8VWI - chains G and H of the 36 polymer chains in the assembly; structure by electron microscopy, 4.71 A resolution (low resolution: residue-level contacts below are approximate; hydrogen-bond / salt-bridge calls are withheld).

Chain G (and H):
Name: Capsid-associated protein VP80
From: Autographa californica multiple nucleopolyhedrovirus
Notes: chain H of this document is another copy of the same molecule, construct and numbering; everything in this record applies to it too
Reference sequence: Q00733 (VP80_NPVAC); residues 1-691 here = UniProt positions 1-691
Sequence (691 residues; row label = number of the first residue in the row):
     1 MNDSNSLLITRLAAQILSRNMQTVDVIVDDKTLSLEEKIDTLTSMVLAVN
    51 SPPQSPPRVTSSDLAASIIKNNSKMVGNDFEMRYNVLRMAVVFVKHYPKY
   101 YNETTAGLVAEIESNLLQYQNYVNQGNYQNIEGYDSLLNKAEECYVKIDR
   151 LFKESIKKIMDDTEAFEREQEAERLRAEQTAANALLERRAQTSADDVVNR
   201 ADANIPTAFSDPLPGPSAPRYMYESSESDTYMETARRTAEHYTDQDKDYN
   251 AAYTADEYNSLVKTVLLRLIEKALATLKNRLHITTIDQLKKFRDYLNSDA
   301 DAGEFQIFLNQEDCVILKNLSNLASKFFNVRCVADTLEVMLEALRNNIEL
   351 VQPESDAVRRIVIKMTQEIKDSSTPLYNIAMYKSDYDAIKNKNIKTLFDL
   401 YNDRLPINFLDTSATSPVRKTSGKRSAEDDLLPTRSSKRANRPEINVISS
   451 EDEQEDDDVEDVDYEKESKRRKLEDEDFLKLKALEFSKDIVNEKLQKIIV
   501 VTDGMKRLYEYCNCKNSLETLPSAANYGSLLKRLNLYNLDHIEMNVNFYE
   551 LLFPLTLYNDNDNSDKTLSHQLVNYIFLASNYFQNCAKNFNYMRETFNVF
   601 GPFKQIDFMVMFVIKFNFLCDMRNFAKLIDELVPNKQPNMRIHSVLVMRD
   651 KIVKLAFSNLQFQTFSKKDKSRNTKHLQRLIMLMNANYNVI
Disordered / not traced: 1-474, 669-691 (chain H: 1-472, 683-691)
Cystine bridges: Cys512-Cys620

Interface between chain G and chain H:
Pairs across the interface (59):
  Ser487(G) - His676(H)
  Leu495(G) - Arg672(H)
  Ile498(G) - Leu536(H)
  Ile498(G) - Tyr537(H)
  Ile498(G) - Asn538(H)
  Ile498(G) - Arg672(H)
  Ile499(G) - Leu536(H)
  Ile499(G) - Tyr537(H)
  Ile499(G) - Asn538(H)
  Val500(G) - Asn538(H)
  Val500(G) - His541(H)
  Val501(G) - Lys506(H)
  Val501(G) - Tyr537(H)
  Thr502(G) - His541(H)
  Asp503(G) - Lys675(H)
  Leu508(G) - Met682(H)
  Glu510(G) - Ile681(H)
  Glu543(G) - Glu550(H)
  Asn545(G) - Glu543(H)
  Asn545(G) - Glu550(H)
  Asn547(G) - Glu543(H)
  Asn547(G) - Met544(H)
  Asn547(G) - Asn545(H)
  Tyr549(G) - Gln661(H)
  Tyr549(G) - Phe662(H)
  Glu550(G) - Phe662(H)
  Phe553(G) - Thr664(H)
  Phe553(G) - Lys668(H)
  Pro554(G) - Thr674(H)
  Tyr558(G) - Asn673(H)
  Gln605(G) - Lys497(H)
  Asp607(G) - Leu495(H)
  Arg623(G) - Arg679(H)
  Arg623(G) - Leu680(H)
  Arg623(G) - Ile681(H)
  Ala626(G) - Leu680(H)
  Lys636(G) - Ser666(H)
  His643(G) - Gln661(H)
  His643(G) - Thr664(H)
  Lys654(G) - Phe657(H)
  Lys654(G) - Ser658(H)
  Lys654(G) - Phe662(H)
  Leu660(G) - Tyr549(H)
  Gln661(G) - Tyr549(H)
  Phe662(G) - Gln496(H)
  Phe662(G) - Tyr549(H)
  Phe662(G) - Phe553(H)
  Phe662(G) - Pro554(H)
  Thr664(G) - Pro638(H)
  Phe665(G) - Leu495(H)
  Phe665(G) - Gln496(H)
  Ser666(G) - Lys636(H)
  Ser666(G) - Gln637(H)
  Lys667(G) - Pro634(H)
  Lys667(G) - Lys636(H)
  Lys668(G) - Glu493(H)
  Lys668(G) - Lys494(H)
  Lys668(G) - Leu495(H)
  Lys668(G) - Gln496(H)
Also at the interface, not in a pair above, chain G (41 interface residues in all): Leu484, Val491, Lys497, Met505, Ile542, Val546, Pro638, Lys651
Also at the interface, not in a pair above, chain H (42 interface residues in all): Asn535, Asn547, Lys654, Gln663, Gln678

Summary:
The interface between chain G and chain H involves 41 residues on one side and 42 on the other.
Both chains are Capsid-associated protein VP80 (Autographa californica multiple nucleopolyhedrovirus). Entry
8VWI (The base complex of the AcMNPV baculovirus nucleocapsid (Class 1, localised reconstruction)) was
determined by electron microscopy.
